PDB entry 1RVA | X-ray diffraction, 2.00 A resolution | chains C and B of the 4 polymer chains in the assembly

[Chain C]
Molecule: 11-nt DNA strand
Sequence (11 nucleotides; each row starts with the number of its first residue):
     1 AAAGATATCT T

[Chain B]
Name: Protein (eco rv (e.c.3.1.21.4))
From: Escherichia coli
UniProtKB: P04390 (T2E5_ECOLI); residues 2-245 here correspond to UniProt positions 1-244 (UniProt number = residue number - 1)
Chain sequence (244 residues; each row starts with the number of its first residue):
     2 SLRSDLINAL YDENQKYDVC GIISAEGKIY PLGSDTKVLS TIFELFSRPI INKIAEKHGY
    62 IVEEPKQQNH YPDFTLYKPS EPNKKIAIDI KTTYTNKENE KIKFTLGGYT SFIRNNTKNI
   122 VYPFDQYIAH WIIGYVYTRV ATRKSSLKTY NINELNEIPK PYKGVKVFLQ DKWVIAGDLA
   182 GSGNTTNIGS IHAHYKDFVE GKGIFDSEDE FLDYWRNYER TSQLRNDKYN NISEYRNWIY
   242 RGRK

[Interface between chain C and chain B]
Contacting residue pairs (20):
  DA1(C) - Leu180(B)  sugar contact
  DA2(C) - Leu180(B)  phosphate contact
  DA2(C) - Ser223(B)  hydrogen bond to the phosphate
  DA2(C) - Arg226(B)  salt bridge to the phosphate
  DA2(C) - Asn231(B)  phosphate contact
  DA3(C) - Gly184(B)  base contact
  DA3(C) - Thr222(B)  phosphate contact
  DA3(C) - Ser223(B)  hydrogen bond to the phosphate
  DG4(C) - Ser183(B)  base contact
  DG4(C) - Gly184(B)  hydrogen bond to the base
  DG4(C) - Asn185(B)  hydrogen bond to the base
  DA5(C) - Asn185(B)  hydrogen bond to the base
  DA5(C) - Thr186(B)  base contact
  DA7(C) - Lys38(B)  hydrogen bond to the sugar
  DC9(C) - Gln69(B)  phosphate contact
  DC9(C) - Asn70(B)  hydrogen bond to the base
  DT10(C) - Gln68(B)  phosphate contact
  DT10(C) - Gln69(B)  hydrogen bond to the phosphate
  DT10(C) - Asn70(B)  hydrogen bond to the sugar
  DT11(C) - Gln68(B)  hydrogen bond to the phosphate
Other interface residues (no listed pair), chain B (15 interface residues in all): His71, Arg221

[Overview]
Chain C and chain B form an interface of 9 and 15 residues respectively, with 10 hydrogen bonds and 1 salt
bridge. Polar pairs include DG4(C)-Gly184(B), DG4(C)-Asn185(B) and DA5(C)-Asn185(B).
Chain C is an 11-nt DNA strand and chain B is Protein (eco rv (e.c.3.1.21.4)) (Escherichia coli); the
structure, MG2+ binding to the active site of eco rv endonuclease: A crystallographic study of complexes with
..., was determined by X-ray diffraction (same publication as 1RVB and 1RVC).
